PDB entry 5OQE | X-ray diffraction, 1.91 A resolution | chain A

== Chain A ==
Name: Green to red photoconvertible GFP-like protein EosFP
Source organism: Lobophyllia hemprichii
Reference sequence: Q5S6Z9 (Q5S6Z9_LOBHE); numbering as in UniProt; present here: 2-61, 64-226
Sequence (223 residues; row label = number of the first residue in the row; note: 2 numbers in that range are skipped by the numbering (no residue carries them; nothing is unmodelled there)):
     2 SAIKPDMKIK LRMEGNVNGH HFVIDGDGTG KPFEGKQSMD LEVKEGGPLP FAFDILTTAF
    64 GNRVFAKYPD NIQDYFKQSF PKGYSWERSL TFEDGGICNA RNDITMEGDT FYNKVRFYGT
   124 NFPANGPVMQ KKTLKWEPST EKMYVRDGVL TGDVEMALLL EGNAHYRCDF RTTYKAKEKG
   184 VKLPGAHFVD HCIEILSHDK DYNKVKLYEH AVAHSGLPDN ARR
Not modelled in the structure: 221-226
Differences from the reference sequence: engineered mutation Lys11 (Asn in Q5S6Z9), Lys70 (Glu in Q5S6Z9), Asn74 (His in Q5S6Z9), Asn102 (Ile in Q5S6Z9), Tyr121 (His in Q5S6Z9), Thr123 (Val in Q5S6Z9), Val157 (Ile in Q5S6Z9), Glu158 (Thr in Q5S6Z9), Ala189 (Tyr in Q5S6Z9); chromophore (64)
Modified positions: Gly64 (chromophore; VYA)
Glycans and other covalent adducts: covalent link Phe61-Gly64

== Overview ==
Chain A is Green to red photoconvertible GFP-like protein EosFP (Lobophyllia hemprichii); the structure, XFEL
structure of the on state of a reversibly photoswitching fluorescent protein, was determined by X-ray
diffraction together with 5OOZ, 5OQ9 and 5OQA from the same study.
